PDB entry 3EZ2 | X-ray diffraction, 2.05 A resolution | chains A and B

[Chain A (and B)]
Protein: Plasmid partition protein A
Source organism: Escherichia coli
Notes: chain B of this document is another copy of the same molecule, construct and numbering; everything in this record applies to it too
Reference sequence: P07620 (PARA_ECOLX); numbering as in UniProt (aligned over 1-398)
Amino-acid sequence (398 residues; row label = number of the first residue in the row):
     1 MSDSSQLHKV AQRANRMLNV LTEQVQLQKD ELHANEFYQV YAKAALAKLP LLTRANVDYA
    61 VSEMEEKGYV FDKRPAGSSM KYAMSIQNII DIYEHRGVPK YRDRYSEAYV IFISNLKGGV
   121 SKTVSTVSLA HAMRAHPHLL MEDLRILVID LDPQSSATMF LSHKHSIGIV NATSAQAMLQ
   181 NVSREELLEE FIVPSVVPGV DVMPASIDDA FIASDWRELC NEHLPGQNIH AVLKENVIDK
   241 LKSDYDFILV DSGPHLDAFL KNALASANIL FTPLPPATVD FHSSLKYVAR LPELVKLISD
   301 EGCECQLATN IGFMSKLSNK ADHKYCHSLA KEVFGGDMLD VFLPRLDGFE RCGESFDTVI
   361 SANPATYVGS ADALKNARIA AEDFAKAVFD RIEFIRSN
Unresolved in the structure: 1-4, 30-35 (chain B: 1-4)
Bound ions: Mg2+: Thr123 (together with ADP)
Ligand contacts:
  - ADP (adenosine-5'-diphosphate), molecule 1: Gly118, Gly119, Val120, Ser121, Lys122, Thr123, Val124, Lys316, Leu343, Pro344, Arg345, Leu346, Phe349, Glu350, Gly353
  - ADP, molecule 2: Met159, Ser162, His163, Lys164, Ile167, Phe356
  - ADP, molecule 3: Ala277, Val279, Asp280, Lys320, His323
Reported in the primary citation:
  - self-association interface (contacts with another copy of this molecule); pairs are residue here / residue on that copy: Gln6-Asp337 (hydrogen bond), Leu7, Val10, Ala11, Arg13, Ala14, Met17, Leu18, Leu21, Phe281, His282, Leu285, Lys286, Ala289, Leu291, Pro292, Tyr325, Leu329, Val333, Phe334
  - conformationally variable residues (order/disorder transition): Gly118 to Ser125, Lys164 to Thr173, Ser318 to Lys320, Leu343 to Glu350, Pro344 to Lys375
  - binding site for ADP: Lys122, Met159, Ser162, Lys164, Asp280, Lys316, Lys320, His323, Leu343 to Glu350, Phe356
  - Mg2+ coordination through a water molecule: Asp152, Asp251
  - mutagenesis - K375A/R378A: abolished binding to 150-bp parOP operator region
  - mutagenesis - R351A (5-fold), S370A: decreased binding to parOP

[Interface between chain A and chain B]
Residue-residue contacts (85; chain A residue first):
  Gln6(A) - Asp337(B)
  Leu7(A) - Asn310(B)
  His8(A) - Pro292(B)
  Val10(A) - Val288(B)  hydrophobic
  Val10(A) - Val333(B)  hydrophobic
  Ala11(A) - Val288(B)
  Ala11(A) - Ala289(B)
  Ala11(A) - Pro292(B)  hydrophobic
  Arg13(A) - Glu332(B)
  Arg13(A) - Val333(B)  hydrogen bond (side chain-backbone)
  Ala14(A) - Leu285(B)
  Asn15(A) - Ala289(B)
  Met17(A) - Leu285(B)  hydrophobic
  Met17(A) - Glu332(B)
  Met17(A) - Val333(B)  hydrophobic
  Leu18(A) - His282(B)
  Leu18(A) - Leu285(B)  hydrophobic
  Leu18(A) - Lys286(B)
  Leu21(A) - Phe281(B)  hydrophobic
  Leu21(A) - His282(B)
  Leu21(A) - Leu285(B)  hydrophobic
  Leu21(A) - Leu329(B)  hydrophobic
  Thr22(A) - His282(B)
  Gln24(A) - Thr278(B)
  Gln24(A) - Tyr325(B)
  Leu116(A) - Gln154(B)  hydrogen bond (backbone-side chain)
  Leu116(A) - Ile207(B)
  Leu116(A) - Phe211(B)  hydrophobic
  Lys117(A) - Gln154(B)  hydrogen bond (side chain-backbone)
  Lys117(A) - Met159(B)
  Gly118(A) - Gln154(B)  hydrogen bond (backbone-side chain)
  Gln154(A) - Leu116(B)  hydrogen bond (side chain-backbone)
  Gln154(A) - Lys117(B)  hydrogen bond (backbone-side chain)
  Gln154(A) - Gly118(B)  hydrogen bond (side chain-backbone)
  Gln154(A) - Pro254(B)
  Ile169(A) - His282(B)
  Ile207(A) - Leu116(B)
  Ile207(A) - Ser283(B)
  Ile207(A) - Lys286(B)
  Asp208(A) - Lys286(B)  salt bridge
  Asp208(A) - Arg290(B)  salt bridge
  Phe211(A) - Leu116(B)  hydrophobic
  Phe211(A) - Arg290(B)
  Phe211(A) - Leu294(B)  hydrophobic
  Ser214(A) - Leu256(B)  hydrogen bond (side chain-backbone)
  Pro254(A) - Gln154(B)
  His255(A) - His255(B)
  His255(A) - Asp257(B)  salt bridge
  Leu256(A) - Phe211(B)  hydrophobic
  Leu256(A) - Ser214(B)  hydrogen bond (backbone-side chain)
  Lys261(A) - Ser214(B)
  Thr278(A) - Val25(B)
  Phe281(A) - Leu21(B)  hydrophobic
  His282(A) - Leu18(B)
  His282(A) - Thr22(B)  hydrogen bond
  His282(A) - Ile169(B)
  Ser283(A) - Ile207(B)
  Leu285(A) - Ala14(B)
  Leu285(A) - Met17(B)  hydrophobic
  Leu285(A) - Leu18(B)  hydrophobic
  Lys286(A) - Leu18(B)
  Lys286(A) - Ile207(B)
  Lys286(A) - Asp208(B)  salt bridge
  Val288(A) - Val10(B)  hydrophobic
  Val288(A) - Ala11(B)
  Val288(A) - Ala14(B)  hydrophobic
  Ala289(A) - Ala11(B)
  Ala289(A) - Asn15(B)
  Arg290(A) - Asp208(B)  salt bridge
  Arg290(A) - Phe211(B)
  Pro292(A) - His8(B)
  Pro292(A) - Ala11(B)  hydrophobic
  Thr309(A) - Gln6(B)
  Asn310(A) - Leu7(B)
  Tyr325(A) - Gln24(B)
  Leu329(A) - Met17(B)  hydrophobic
  Leu329(A) - Leu21(B)  hydrophobic
  Glu332(A) - Arg13(B)  hydrogen bond (backbone-side chain)
  Val333(A) - Val10(B)
  Val333(A) - Arg13(B)  hydrogen bond (backbone-side chain)
  Val333(A) - Ala14(B)  hydrophobic
  Val333(A) - Met17(B)  hydrophobic
  Phe334(A) - Arg13(B)
  Gly335(A) - Arg13(B)
  Asp337(A) - Gln6(B)
Other interface residues (no listed pair), chain A (51 interface residues in all): Met159, Gly168, Ala210, Leu291, Leu294, Val295
Other interface residues (no listed pair), chain B (54 interface residues in all): Arg16, Val170, Ala210, Lys261, Val279, Leu291, Val295, Leu307, Phe334
From the paper, about this interface:
  - hot spots on chain B (mutagenesis) - A14S: abolished binding to another copy of this molecule

[In short]
Chain A and chain B form an interface of 51 and 54 residues respectively; the contacts include 12 hydrogen
bonds and 5 salt bridges. Polar contacts include Asp208(A)-Lys286(B), Asp208(A)-Arg290(B) and
His255(A)-Asp257(B). From the paper: a binding site for ADP at Lys122(A), Met159(A) and Ser162(A) among
others; R351A and S370A of chain A reduce binding to parOP; 4 substitutions were tested in all.
Chain A and chain B are both Plasmid partition protein A (Escherichia coli); the structure, Partition
protein-ADP complex, was determined by X-ray diffraction (same publication as 3EZ7, 3EZ9 and 3EZF).
